Entry 9BBL (electron microscopy, 2.50 A resolution); this record covers chains C and I of the 9 polymer chains in the assembly.

== Chain C (and I) ==
Molecule: Isoform Tau-F of Microtubule-associated protein tau
Organism: Homo sapiens
Notes: chain I of this document is another copy of the same molecule, construct and numbering; everything in this record applies to it too
Reference sequence: P10636 (TAU_HUMAN), isoform P10636-8; numbering as in UniProt (aligned over 1-441)
Sequence (441 residues; each row starts with the number of its first residue):
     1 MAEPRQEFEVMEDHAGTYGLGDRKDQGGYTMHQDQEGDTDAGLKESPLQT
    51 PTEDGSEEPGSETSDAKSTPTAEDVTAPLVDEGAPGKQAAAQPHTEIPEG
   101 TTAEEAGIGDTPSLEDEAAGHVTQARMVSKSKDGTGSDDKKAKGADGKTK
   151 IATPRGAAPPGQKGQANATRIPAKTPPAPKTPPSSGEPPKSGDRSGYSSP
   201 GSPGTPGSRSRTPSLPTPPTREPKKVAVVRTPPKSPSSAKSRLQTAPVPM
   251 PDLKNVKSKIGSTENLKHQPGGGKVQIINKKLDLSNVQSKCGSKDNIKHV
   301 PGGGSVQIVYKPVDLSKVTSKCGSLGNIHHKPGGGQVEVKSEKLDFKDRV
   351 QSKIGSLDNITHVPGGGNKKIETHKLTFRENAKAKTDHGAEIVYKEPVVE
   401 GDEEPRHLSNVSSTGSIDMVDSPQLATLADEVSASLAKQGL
Not modelled in the structure: 1-304, 380-441
Sequence notes: engineered mutation Glu396 (Ser in P10636), Glu400 (Ser in P10636), Glu403 (Thr in P10636), Glu404 (Ser in P10636)
Swiss-Prot annotation at these positions:
  - site (Not glycated): Lys24, Lys44, Lys67
  - modified residue: Ala2 (N-acetylalanine), Tyr18 (Phosphotyrosine), Tyr29 (Phosphotyrosine), Ser46 (Phosphoserine), Ser61 (Phosphoserine), Thr69 (Phosphothreonine), Thr71 (Phosphothreonine), Thr111 (Phosphothreonine), Ser214 (Phosphoserine)
  - glycosylation (N-linked (Glc) (glycation) lysine): Lys87, Lys383
  - cross-link: Lys44 (Glycyl lysine isopeptide (Lys-Gly) (interchain with G-Cter in ubiquitin))
  - natural variant: Arg5 (R5H: In FTD1; R5L: In PSNP1)

== How chain C and chain I interact ==
Pairs across the interface (176; chain C residue first):
  Ser305(C) - Ser305(I)
  Ser305(C) - Val306(I)  hydrogen bond (backbone-backbone)
  Val306(C) - Val306(I)
  Val306(C) - Phe378(I)  hydrophobic
  Gln307(C) - Val306(I)  hydrogen bond (backbone-backbone)
  Gln307(C) - Gln307(I)
  Gln307(C) - Ile308(I)  hydrogen bond (backbone-backbone)
  Ile308(C) - Ile308(I)
  Ile308(C) - Leu376(I)  hydrophobic
  Ile308(C) - Phe378(I)  hydrophobic
  Val309(C) - Ile308(I)  hydrogen bond (backbone-backbone)
  Val309(C) - Val309(I)
  Val309(C) - Tyr310(I)  hydrogen bond (backbone-backbone)
  Val309(C) - Lys311(I)
  Tyr310(C) - Tyr310(I)  hydrophobic
  Tyr310(C) - His374(I)
  Lys311(C) - Tyr310(I)  hydrogen bond (backbone-backbone)
  Lys311(C) - Lys311(I)
  Pro312(C) - Tyr310(I)
  Pro312(C) - Pro312(I)  hydrophobic
  Val313(C) - Pro312(I)
  Val313(C) - Val313(I)
  Val313(C) - Asp314(I)  hydrogen bond (backbone-backbone)
  Asp314(C) - Asp314(I)
  Asp314(C) - Lys370(I)  salt bridge
  Leu315(C) - Asp314(I)  hydrogen bond (backbone-backbone)
  Leu315(C) - Leu315(I)  hydrophobic
  Ser316(C) - Asp314(I)  hydrogen bond (backbone-backbone)
  Ser316(C) - Ser316(I)
  Ser316(C) - Lys370(I)  hydrogen bond
  Lys317(C) - Ser316(I)  hydrogen bond (backbone-backbone)
  Lys317(C) - Lys317(I)
  Lys317(C) - Val318(I)  hydrogen bond (backbone-backbone)
  Val318(C) - Val318(I)
  Val318(C) - Asn368(I)
  Val318(C) - Lys370(I)
  Thr319(C) - Val318(I)  hydrogen bond (backbone-backbone)
  Thr319(C) - Thr319(I)
  Thr319(C) - Ser320(I)  hydrogen bond (backbone-backbone)
  Thr319(C) - Asn368(I)  hydrogen bond (backbone-side chain)
  Ser320(C) - Ser320(I)
  Ser320(C) - Gly366(I)
  Ser320(C) - Asn368(I)
  Lys321(C) - Ser320(I)  hydrogen bond (backbone-backbone)
  Lys321(C) - Lys321(I)
  Lys321(C) - Cys322(I)  hydrogen bond (backbone-backbone)
  Cys322(C) - Cys322(I)
  Cys322(C) - Leu325(I)  hydrophobic
  Cys322(C) - Gly365(I)
  Gly323(C) - Cys322(I)  hydrogen bond (backbone-backbone)
  Gly323(C) - Gly323(I)  hydrogen bond (backbone-backbone)
  Ser324(C) - Ser324(I)
  Ser324(C) - Leu325(I)  hydrogen bond (backbone-backbone)
  Leu325(C) - Leu325(I)
  Leu325(C) - Val363(I)  hydrophobic
  Leu325(C) - Gly365(I)
  Gly326(C) - Leu325(I)  hydrogen bond (backbone-backbone)
  Gly326(C) - Gly326(I)
  Gly326(C) - Asn327(I)
  Asn327(C) - Gly326(I)
  Asn327(C) - Asn327(I)  hydrogen bond (backbone-backbone)
  Asn327(C) - Ile328(I)  hydrogen bond (backbone-backbone)
  Ile328(C) - Ile328(I)
  Ile328(C) - Thr361(I)
  Ile328(C) - Val363(I)  hydrophobic
  His329(C) - Ile328(I)  hydrogen bond (backbone-backbone)
  His329(C) - His329(I)
  His329(C) - His330(I)  hydrogen bond (backbone-backbone)
  His330(C) - His330(I)
  His330(C) - Asn359(I)
  His330(C) - Thr361(I)  hydrogen bond
  Lys331(C) - His330(I)  hydrogen bond (backbone-backbone)
  Lys331(C) - Lys331(I)
  Lys331(C) - Pro332(I)
  Pro332(C) - Pro332(I)  hydrophobic
  Pro332(C) - Asn359(I)
  Gly333(C) - Pro332(I)  hydrogen bond (backbone-backbone)
  Gly333(C) - Gly334(I)
  Gly334(C) - Gly334(I)
  Gly335(C) - Gly335(I)
  Gly335(C) - Leu357(I)
  Gln336(C) - Gly335(I)  hydrogen bond (backbone-backbone)
  Gln336(C) - Gln336(I)
  Gln336(C) - Val337(I)  hydrogen bond (backbone-backbone)
  Gln336(C) - Leu357(I)
  Val337(C) - Val337(I)
  Val337(C) - Gly355(I)
  Val337(C) - Leu357(I)  hydrophobic
  Glu338(C) - Val337(I)  hydrogen bond (backbone-backbone)
  Glu338(C) - Glu338(I)
  Glu338(C) - Val339(I)  hydrogen bond (backbone-backbone)
  Val339(C) - Val339(I)
  Val339(C) - Gly355(I)
  Lys340(C) - Val339(I)  hydrogen bond (backbone-backbone)
  Lys340(C) - Lys340(I)
  Lys340(C) - Ser341(I)  hydrogen bond (backbone-backbone)
  Ser341(C) - Ser341(I)
  Ser341(C) - Glu342(I)
  Glu342(C) - Ser341(I)
  Glu342(C) - Glu342(I)  hydrogen bond (backbone-backbone)
  Lys343(C) - Lys343(I)
  Lys343(C) - Leu344(I)  hydrogen bond (backbone-backbone)
  Leu344(C) - Leu344(I)  hydrophobic
  Asp345(C) - Lys343(I)  salt bridge
  Asp345(C) - Leu344(I)  hydrogen bond (backbone-backbone)
  Asp345(C) - Asp345(I)
  Asp345(C) - Phe346(I)  hydrogen bond (backbone-backbone)
  Phe346(C) - Phe346(I)  hydrophobic
  Lys347(C) - Phe346(I)  hydrogen bond (backbone-backbone)
  Lys347(C) - Lys347(I)
  Lys347(C) - Asp348(I)  hydrogen bond (backbone-backbone)
  Asp348(C) - Asp348(I)  hydrogen bond (backbone-backbone)
  Asp348(C) - Arg349(I)  hydrogen bond (backbone-backbone)
  Arg349(C) - Arg349(I)  hydrogen bond (backbone-backbone)
  Arg349(C) - Val350(I)  hydrogen bond (backbone-backbone)
  Val350(C) - Phe346(I)
  Val350(C) - Val350(I)
  Gln351(C) - Val350(I)  hydrogen bond (backbone-backbone)
  Gln351(C) - Gln351(I)
  Gln351(C) - Ser352(I)  hydrogen bond (backbone-backbone)
  Ser352(C) - Ser352(I)
  Lys353(C) - Ser352(I)  hydrogen bond (backbone-backbone)
  Lys353(C) - Lys353(I)
  Lys353(C) - Ile354(I)  hydrogen bond (backbone-backbone)
  Lys353(C) - Asp358(I)  salt bridge
  Ile354(C) - Ile354(I)
  Gly355(C) - Ile354(I)  hydrogen bond (backbone-backbone)
  Gly355(C) - Gly355(I)  hydrogen bond (backbone-backbone)
  Ser356(C) - Gly355(I)  hydrogen bond (backbone-backbone)
  Ser356(C) - Ser356(I)
  Ser356(C) - Leu357(I)  hydrogen bond (backbone-backbone)
  Ser356(C) - Asp358(I)  hydrogen bond
  Leu357(C) - Leu357(I)  hydrophobic
  Asp358(C) - Leu357(I)
  Asp358(C) - Asp358(I)
  Asp358(C) - Asn359(I)  hydrogen bond (backbone-backbone)
  Asn359(C) - Asn359(I)  hydrogen bond
  Ile360(C) - Asn359(I)  hydrogen bond (backbone-backbone)
  Ile360(C) - Ile360(I)
  Ile360(C) - Thr361(I)  hydrogen bond (backbone-backbone)
  Thr361(C) - Thr361(I)
  His362(C) - Thr361(I)  hydrogen bond (backbone-backbone)
  His362(C) - His362(I)  hydrogen bond (backbone-side chain)
  His362(C) - Val363(I)  hydrogen bond (backbone-backbone)
  Val363(C) - Val363(I)
  Pro364(C) - Val363(I)
  Pro364(C) - Pro364(I)
  Pro364(C) - Gly365(I)  hydrogen bond (backbone-backbone)
  Gly365(C) - Gly365(I)
  Gly367(C) - Gly366(I)
  Gly367(C) - Gly367(I)
  Asn368(C) - Gly366(I)  hydrogen bond (backbone-backbone)
  Asn368(C) - Asn368(I)  hydrogen bond
  Lys369(C) - Asn368(I)  hydrogen bond (backbone-backbone)
  Lys369(C) - Lys369(I)
  Lys369(C) - Lys370(I)  hydrogen bond (backbone-backbone)
  Lys370(C) - Lys370(I)
  Ile371(C) - Lys370(I)  hydrogen bond (backbone-backbone)
  Ile371(C) - Ile371(I)
  Ile371(C) - Glu372(I)  hydrogen bond (backbone-backbone)
  Glu372(C) - Lys370(I)  salt bridge
  Glu372(C) - Glu372(I)
  Thr373(C) - Glu372(I)  hydrogen bond (backbone-backbone)
  Thr373(C) - Thr373(I)
  Thr373(C) - His374(I)  hydrogen bond (backbone-backbone)
  His374(C) - His374(I)
  Lys375(C) - His374(I)  hydrogen bond (backbone-backbone)
  Lys375(C) - Lys375(I)
  Lys375(C) - Leu376(I)  hydrogen bond (backbone-backbone)
  Leu376(C) - Leu376(I)
  Thr377(C) - Leu376(I)  hydrogen bond (backbone-backbone)
  Thr377(C) - Thr377(I)
  Thr377(C) - Phe378(I)  hydrogen bond (backbone-backbone)
  Phe378(C) - Phe378(I)  hydrophobic
  Arg379(C) - Phe378(I)  hydrogen bond (backbone-backbone)
  Arg379(C) - Arg379(I)
Interface residues without a listed pair, chain C (75 interface residues in all): Gly366
Interface residues without a listed pair, chain I (75 interface residues in all): Gly333

== Overview ==
The chain C/chain I interface involves 75 residues from each chain; the contacts include 74 hydrogen bonds and
4 salt bridges. Among the polar pairs are Asp314(C)-Lys370(I), Asp345(C)-Lys343(I) and Lys353(C)-Asp358(I).
Chain C and chain I are both Isoform Tau-F of Microtubule-associated protein tau (Homo sapiens); the
structure, THF filament generated from 4E-Tau(297-407) under neutral Mg2+ condition, was determined by
electron microscopy (same publication as 9BBM).
